Entry 1K8F (X-ray diffraction, 2.80 A resolution); this record covers chains A and B.

Chain A (and B):
Protein: Adenylyl cyclase-associated protein
From: Homo sapiens
Notes: fragment: c-terminal domain; chain B of this document is another copy of the same molecule, construct and numbering; everything in this record applies to it too
UniProt: Q01518 (CAP1_HUMAN); residue numbers follow UniProt; this construct covers 319-475
Amino-acid sequence (157 residues; each row starts with the number of its first residue):
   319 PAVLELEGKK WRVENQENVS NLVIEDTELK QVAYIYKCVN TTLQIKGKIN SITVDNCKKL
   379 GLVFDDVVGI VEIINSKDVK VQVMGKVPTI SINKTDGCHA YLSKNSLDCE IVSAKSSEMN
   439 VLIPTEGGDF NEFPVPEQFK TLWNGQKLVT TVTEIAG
Curated features (UniProtKB/Swiss-Prot):
  - cross-link: K348 (Glycyl lysine isopeptide (Lys-Gly) (interchain with G-Cter in SUMO1))

Chain A / chain B interface:
Residue-residue contacts (44):
  D414(A) with K433(B), salt bridge
  L425(A) with W461(B)
  C427(A) with L460(B)
  E428(A) with K458(B); T459(B); L460(B)
  I429(A) with F457(B); K458(B); T459(B), hydrogen bond (backbone-backbone)
  V430(A) with Q456(B); F457(B)
  S431(A) with Q456(B); F457(B), hydrogen bond (backbone-backbone)
  A432(A) with E455(B); Q456(B)
  K433(A) with D414(B), salt bridge; K433(B), hydrogen bond (side chain-backbone); S434(B); S435(B); E455(B)
  S435(A) with K433(B)
  I441(A) with W461(B), hydrophobic
  F451(A) with W461(B), hydrophobic; L466(B), hydrophobic
  P452(A) with L466(B)
  P454(A) with T468(B)
  E455(A) with A432(B)
  Q456(A) with V430(B); S431(B)
  F457(A) with I429(B); V430(B); S431(B), hydrogen bond (backbone-backbone); F457(B), hydrophobic
  K458(A) with E428(B); I429(B)
  T459(A) with E428(B); I429(B), hydrogen bond (backbone-backbone)
  L460(A) with C427(B); E428(B)
  W461(A) with L425(B); F451(B), hydrophobic
  L466(A) with F451(B), hydrophobic
  T468(A) with P454(B)
  V470(A) with T468(B)
Also at the interface, not in a pair above, chain A (27 interface residues in all): S434, V439, V453
Also at the interface, not in a pair above, chain B (26 interface residues in all): I441, P452, V453, V470

Overview:
Chain A and chain B form an interface of 27 and 26 residues respectively; the contacts include 5 hydrogen
bonds and 2 salt bridges. Polar pairs include D414(A)-K433(B), K433(A)-K433(B) and I429(A)-T459(B).
Chain A and chain B are both Adenylyl cyclase-associated protein (Homo sapiens); the structure, Crystal
structure of the human C-terminal CAP1-adenylyl cyclase associated protein, was determined by X-ray
diffraction.
